PDB entry 7PXD | electron microscopy, 4.00 A resolution | chains b and d of the 36 polymer chains in the assembly

Chain b:
Name: Proteasome subunit beta
Organism: Mycobacterium tuberculosis
Notes: EC 3.4.25.1
UniProt: A0A045HFG5 (A0A045HFG5_MYCTX); residues 244-534 here correspond to UniProt positions 1-291 (UniProt number = residue number - 243)
Sequence (291 residues; each row starts with the number of its first residue):
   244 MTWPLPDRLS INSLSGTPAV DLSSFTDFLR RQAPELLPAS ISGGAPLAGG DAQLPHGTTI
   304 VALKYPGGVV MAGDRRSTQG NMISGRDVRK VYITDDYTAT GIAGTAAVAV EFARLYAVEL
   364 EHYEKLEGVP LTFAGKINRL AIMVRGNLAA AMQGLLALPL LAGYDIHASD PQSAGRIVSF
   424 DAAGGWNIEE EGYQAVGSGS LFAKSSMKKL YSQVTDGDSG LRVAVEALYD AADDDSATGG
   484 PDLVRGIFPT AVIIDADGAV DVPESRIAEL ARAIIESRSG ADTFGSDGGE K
Not modelled in the structure: 244-300, 524-534

Chain d:
Name: Proteasome subunit alpha
Organism: Mycobacterium tuberculosis
UniProt: A0A655IUE1 (A0A655IUE1_MYCTX); residues 1-248 here = UniProt positions 1-248
Sequence (248 residues; row label = number of the first residue in the row):
     1 MSFPYFISPE QAMRERSELA RKGIARAKSV VALAYAGGVL FVAENPSRSL QKISELYDRV
    61 GFAAAGKFNE FDNLRRGGIQ FADTRGYAYD RRDVTGRQLA NVYAQTLGTI FTEQAKPYEV
   121 ELCVAEVAHY GETKRPELYR ITYDGSIADE PHFVVMGGTT EPIANALKES YAENASLTDA
   181 LRIAVAALRA GSADTSGGDQ PTLGVASLEV AVLDANRPRR AFRRITGSAL QALLVDQESP
   241 QSDGESSG
Not modelled in the structure: 1-7, 191-202, 235-248

Interface between chain b and chain d:
Residue-residue contacts (24; chain b residue first):
  Glu354(b) - Tyr87(d)  hydrogen bond
  Arg357(b) - Gly86(d)
  Arg357(b) - Tyr87(d)  hydrogen bond (side chain-backbone)
  Arg357(b) - Tyr89(d)
  Leu358(b) - Tyr87(d)  hydrophobic
  Val361(b) - Arg91(d)
  Glu364(b) - Asp58(d)
  Glu364(b) - Arg91(d)  salt bridge
  Glu364(b) - Arg219(d)  salt bridge
  Glu364(b) - Arg220(d)  salt bridge
  His365(b) - Ile79(d)
  His365(b) - Gln80(d)
  His365(b) - Asp83(d)  salt bridge
  Glu367(b) - Arg220(d)  salt bridge
  Lys368(b) - Glu55(d)
  Lys368(b) - Leu56(d)  hydrogen bond (side chain-backbone)
  Lys368(b) - Tyr57(d)
  Lys368(b) - Arg75(d)  hydrogen bond (backbone-side chain)
  Lys368(b) - Ile79(d)
  Lys368(b) - Asp83(d)  salt bridge
  Leu369(b) - Arg75(d)  hydrogen bond (backbone-side chain)
  Leu369(b) - Arg76(d)
  Leu369(b) - Ile79(d)  hydrophobic
  Glu370(b) - Arg76(d)  salt bridge
Other interface residues (no listed pair), chain d (17 interface residues in all): Ser54, Asp90

Overview:
10 residues of chain b face 17 of chain d across their interface, with 5 hydrogen bonds and 7 salt bridges.
Polar contacts include Glu364(b)-Arg91(d), Glu364(b)-Arg219(d) and Glu364(b)-Arg220(d).
Chain b is Proteasome subunit beta and chain d is Proteasome subunit alpha, both from Mycobacterium
tuberculosis; the structure, Substrate-engaged mycobacterial Proteasome-associated ATPase in complex with
open-gate 20S CP - composite map (state B), was determined by electron microscopy (same publication as 7PX9,
7PXA, 7PXB and 7PXC).
